Entry 7C87 (X-ray diffraction, 2.20 A resolution); this record covers chains A and D of the 10 polymer chains in the assembly.

Chain A (and D):
Protein: Peroxiredoxin
Source organism: Aeropyrum pernix K1
Notes: EC 1.11.1.15; chain D of this document is another copy of the same molecule, construct and numbering; everything in this record applies to it too
UniProt: Q9Y9L0 (TDXH_AERPE); residues 1-250 here = UniProt positions 1-250
Chain sequence (250 residues; each row starts with the number of its first residue):
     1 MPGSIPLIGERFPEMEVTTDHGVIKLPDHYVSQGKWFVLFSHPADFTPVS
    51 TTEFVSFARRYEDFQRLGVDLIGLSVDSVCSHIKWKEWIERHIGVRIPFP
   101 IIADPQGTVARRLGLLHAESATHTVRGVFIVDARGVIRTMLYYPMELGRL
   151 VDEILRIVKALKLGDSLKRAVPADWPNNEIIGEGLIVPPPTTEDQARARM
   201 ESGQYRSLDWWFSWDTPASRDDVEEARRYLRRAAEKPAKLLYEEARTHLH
Unresolved in the structure: 1, 246-250
Sequence notes: engineered mutation S50 (Cys in Q9Y9L0), C80 (Phe in Q9Y9L0), S207 (Cys in Q9Y9L0), S213 (Cys in Q9Y9L0)
UniProt features mapped onto this chain:
  - binding site (substrate): R126

Interface between chain A and chain D:
Residue-residue contacts (15):
  T191(A) - T19(D)
  T191(A) - V79(D)
  T192(A) - D20(D)
  T192(A) - H21(D)
  T192(A) - G22(D)
  E193(A) - D20(D)  hydrogen bond (backbone-backbone)
  E193(A) - H21(D)  salt bridge
  E193(A) - I83(D)
  E193(A) - K86(D)  salt bridge
  D209(A) - K84(D)  salt bridge
  W210(A) - C80(D)  hydrophobic
  W210(A) - I83(D)  hydrophobic
  W210(A) - K84(D)
  W210(A) - E87(D)  hydrogen bond
  W211(A) - K84(D)

Overview:
Chain A and chain D form an interface of 6 and 10 residues respectively, with 2 hydrogen bonds and 3 salt
bridges. Polar pairs include E193(A)-H21(D), E193(A)-K86(D) and D209(A)-K84(D). Curated annotation (UniProt)
lists substrate-binding residue R126(A) on chain A.
Both chains are Peroxiredoxin (Aeropyrum pernix K1). Entry 7C87 (Peroxiredoxin from Aeropyrum pernix K1
(ApPrx) C50S/F80C/C207S/C213S mutant (ApPrx*F80C)) was determined by X-ray diffraction together with 7C89,
7C8A and 7CQJ from the same study.
